8T4E - chains A and B of the 3 polymer chains in the assembly; structure by electron microscopy, 3.50 A resolution.

Chain A:
Name: Antigen peptide transporter 1
From: Homo sapiens
UniProt: Q03518 (TAP1_HUMAN); residues 1-748 here correspond to UniProt positions 61-808 (UniProt number = residue number + 60)
Chain sequence (748 residues; row label = number of the first residue in the row):
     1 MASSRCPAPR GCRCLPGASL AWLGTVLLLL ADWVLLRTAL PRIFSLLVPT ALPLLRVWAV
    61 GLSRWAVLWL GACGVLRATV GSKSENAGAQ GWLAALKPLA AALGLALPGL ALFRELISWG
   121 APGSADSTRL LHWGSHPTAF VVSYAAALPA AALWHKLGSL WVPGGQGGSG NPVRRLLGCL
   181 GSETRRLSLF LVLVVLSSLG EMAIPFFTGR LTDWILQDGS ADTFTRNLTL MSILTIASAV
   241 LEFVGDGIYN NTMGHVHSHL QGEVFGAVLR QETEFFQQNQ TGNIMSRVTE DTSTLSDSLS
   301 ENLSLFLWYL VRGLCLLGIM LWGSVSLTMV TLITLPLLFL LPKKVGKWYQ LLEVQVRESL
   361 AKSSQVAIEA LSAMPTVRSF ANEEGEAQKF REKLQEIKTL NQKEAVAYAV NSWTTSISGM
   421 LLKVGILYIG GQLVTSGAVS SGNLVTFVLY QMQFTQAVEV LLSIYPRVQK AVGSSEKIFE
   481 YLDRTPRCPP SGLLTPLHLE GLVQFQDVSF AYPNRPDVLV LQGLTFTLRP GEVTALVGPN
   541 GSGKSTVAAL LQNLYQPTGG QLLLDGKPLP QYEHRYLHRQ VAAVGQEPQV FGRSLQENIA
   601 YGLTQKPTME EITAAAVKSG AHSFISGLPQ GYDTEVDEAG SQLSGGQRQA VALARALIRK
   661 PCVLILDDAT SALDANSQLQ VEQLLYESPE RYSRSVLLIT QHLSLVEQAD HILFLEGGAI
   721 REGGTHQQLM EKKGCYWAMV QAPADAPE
Unresolved in the structure: 1-182, 272-287, 479-493, 743-748
From the paper describing this entry:
  - binding site for Transframe peptide: E242, D246, W308, Y309, R312, Y408

Chain B:
Name: Antigen peptide transporter 2
From: Homo sapiens
UniProt: Q03519 (TAP2_HUMAN); numbering as in UniProt (aligned over 1-686)
Chain sequence (686 residues; row label = number of the first residue in the row):
     1 MRLPDLRPWT SLLLVDAALL WLLQGPLGTL LPQGLPGLWL EGTLRLGGLW GLLKLRGLLG
    61 FVGTLLLPLC LATPLTVSLR ALVAGASRAP PARVASAPWS WLLVGYGAAG LSWSLWAVLS
   121 PPGAQEKEQD QVNNKVLMWR LLKLSRPDLP LLVAAFFFLV LAVLGETLIP HYSGRVIDIL
   181 GGDFDPHAFA SAIFFMCLFS FGSSLSAGCR GGCFTYTMSR INLRIREQLF SSLLRQDLGF
   241 FQETKTGELN SRLSSDTTLM SNWLPLNANV LLRSLVKVVG LYGFMLSISP RLTLLSLLHM
   301 PFTIAAEKVY NTRHQEVLRE IQDAVARAGQ VVREAVGGLQ TVRSFGAEEH EVCRYKEALE
   361 QCRQLYWRRD LERALYLLVR RVLHLGVQML MLSCGLQQMQ DGELTQGSLL SFMIYQESVG
   421 SYVQTLVYIY GDMLSNVGAA EKVFSYMDRQ PNLPSPGTLA PTTLQGVVKF QDVSFAYPNR
   481 PDRPVLKGLT FTLRPGEVTA LVGPNGSGKS TVAALLQNLY QPTGGQVLLD EKPISQYEHC
   541 YLHSQVVSVG QEPVLFSGSV RNNIAYGLQS CEDDKVMAAA QAAHADDFIQ EMEHGIYTDV
   601 GEKGSQLAAG QKQRLAIARA LVRDPRVLIL DEATSALDVQ CEQALQDWNS RGDRTVLVIA
   661 HRLQTVQRAH QILVLQEGKL QKLAQL
Unresolved in the structure: 1-130, 682-686
From the paper describing this entry:
  - binding site for Transframe peptide: R210, L266, N269, R273, R373, L377

How chain A and chain B interact:
Residue-residue contacts - 105 pairs, chain A then chain B:
  T208(A) - L392(B)
  L211(A) - L392(B)  hydrophobic
  I215(A) - M399(B)  hydrophobic
  L216(A) - Q406(B)
  F224(A) - L396(B)  hydrophobic
  S232(A) - L385(B)
  S232(A) - M389(B)
  T235(A) - L385(B)
  I236(A) - V382(B)  hydrophobic
  I236(A) - L385(B)  hydrophobic
  A239(A) - L378(B)  hydrophobic
  A239(A) - R381(B)
  E242(A) - L377(B)
  E242(A) - R381(B)  salt bridge
  F243(A) - A374(B)  hydrophobic
  G247(A) - W367(B)
  N250(A) - D370(B)
  N251(A) - W367(B)
  G254(A) - R363(B)
  H255(A) - R363(B)  hydrogen bond
  S258(A) - L359(B)
  Q261(A) - Y355(B)
  Q261(A) - L359(B)
  G262(A) - L359(B)
  F265(A) - V332(B)  hydrophobic
  F265(A) - A335(B)  hydrophobic
  F265(A) - E351(B)
  F265(A) - V352(B)  hydrophobic
  F265(A) - Y355(B)  hydrophobic
  L269(A) - R343(B)  hydrogen bond (backbone-side chain)
  L269(A) - E348(B)
  Q271(A) - R343(B)  hydrogen bond (backbone-side chain)
  T289(A) - V332(B)
  T289(A) - Y355(B)
  S364(A) - N250(B)
  S364(A) - S254(B)
  A367(A) - F230(B)  hydrophobic
  A367(A) - L253(B)  hydrophobic
  I368(A) - N250(B)
  E369(A) - F556(B)
  E369(A) - S557(B)  hydrogen bond
  E369(A) - K603(B)
  L371(A) - F230(B)  hydrophobic
  L371(A) - L234(B)  hydrophobic
  L371(A) - F241(B)  hydrophobic
  A373(A) - V554(B)  hydrophobic
  M374(A) - L234(B)
  M374(A) - L238(B)  hydrophobic
  M374(A) - F241(B)  hydrophobic
  T376(A) - V554(B)
  V377(A) - Y566(B)
  R378(A) - L234(B)
  R378(A) - Q236(B)  hydrogen bond (side chain-backbone)
  R378(A) - L453(B)
  R378(A) - L519(B)
  R378(A) - H539(B)
  R378(A) - H543(B)  hydrogen bond (backbone-side chain)
  S379(A) - Q517(B)  hydrogen bond
  S379(A) - H543(B)
  F380(A) - Y566(B)  hydrophobic
  F380(A) - R619(B)
  F380(A) - R623(B)
  A381(A) - H539(B)
  A381(A) - H543(B)
  N382(A) - Y566(B)
  N382(A) - G567(B)
  E383(A) - L234(B)
  E386(A) - F230(B)
  E386(A) - L234(B)
  E386(A) - Y566(B)  hydrogen bond
  A387(A) - F230(B)
  F390(A) - R226(B)
  F390(A) - F230(B)  hydrophobic
  R391(A) - E227(B)  salt bridge
  L394(A) - L223(B)
  L394(A) - E227(B)
  K398(A) - L223(B)
  N401(A) - S219(B)  hydrogen bond
  Q402(A) - Y216(B)  hydrogen bond
  A405(A) - G212(B)
  Y408(A) - G211(B)
  Y408(A) - G212(B)
  Y408(A) - T215(B)
  A409(A) - G208(B)
  S412(A) - G208(B)
  W413(A) - S204(B)
  W413(A) - L205(B)  hydrogen bond (side chain-backbone)
  W413(A) - G208(B)
  W413(A) - C209(B)  hydrophobic
  S416(A) - S204(B)  hydrogen bond
  I417(A) - S204(B)
  M420(A) - S200(B)
  V424(A) - M196(B)  hydrophobic
  L427(A) - V176(B)  hydrophobic
  L427(A) - M196(B)  hydrophobic
  Y428(A) - I193(B)  hydrophobic
  G431(A) - L180(B)
  V434(A) - L180(B)  hydrophobic
  T435(A) - F184(B)
  L444(A) - I177(B)  hydrophobic
  L444(A) - L180(B)  hydrophobic
  H578(A) - F345(B)
  A583(A) - F345(B)
  G592(A) - E334(B)  hydrogen bond (backbone-side chain)
  G602(A) - A347(B)
Interface residues without a listed pair, chain A (88 interface residues in all): T212, W214, L228, M231, S238, V240, H257, G266, D297, L360, S363, A370, S372, P375, I397, K423, V445, V448, L449, M452, Q589, E638, R655
Interface residues without a listed pair, chain B (86 interface residues in all): F189, F201, A207, N222, L233, R235, D237, T246, L249, Q330, L339, T341, Y366, L371, L375, Q400, L409, L410, I414, C540, S548

Overview:
Chain A and chain B form an interface of 88 and 86 residues respectively; the contacts include 13 hydrogen
bonds and 2 salt bridges. Polar pairs include E242(A)-R381(B), R391(A)-E227(B) and H255(A)-R363(B). The paper
reports a binding site for Transframe peptide at E242(A), D246(A) and R210(B) among others.
Chain A is Antigen peptide transporter 1 and chain B is Antigen peptide transporter 2, both from Homo sapiens;
the structure, Transporter associated with antigen processing (TAP) bound to the 9-mer peptide ILKEPVHGV, was
determined by electron microscopy together with 8T46, 8T4F, 8T4G, 8T4H, 8T4I and 8T4J from the same study.
